8RRL - chains A and C of the 4 polymer chains in the assembly; structure by X-ray diffraction, 2.15 A resolution.

== Chain A ==
Name: 14-3-3 protein sigma
Organism: Homo sapiens
Reference sequence: P31947 (1433S_HUMAN); residues 1-248 here = UniProt positions 1-248
Chain sequence (252 residues; row label = number of the first residue in the row; numbers below 1 keep their minus sign (Gly-3 is residue -3)):
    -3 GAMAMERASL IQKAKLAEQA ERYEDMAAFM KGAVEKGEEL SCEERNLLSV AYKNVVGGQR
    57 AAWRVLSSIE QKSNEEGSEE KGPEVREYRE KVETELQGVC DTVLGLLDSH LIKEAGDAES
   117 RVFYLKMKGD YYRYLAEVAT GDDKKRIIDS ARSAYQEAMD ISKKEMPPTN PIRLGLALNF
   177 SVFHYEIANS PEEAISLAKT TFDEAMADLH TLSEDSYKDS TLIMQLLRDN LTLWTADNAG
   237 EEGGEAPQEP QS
Unresolved in the structure: 73-74, 234-248
Sequence notes: expression tag (-3 to 0)
UniProt features mapped onto this chain:
  - site (Interaction with phosphoserine on interacting protein): Arg56, Arg129
  - modified residue (Phosphoserine): Ser5, Ser74, Ser248

== Chain C ==
Name: Phosphopeptide designed according to the sequence preferences favouring stabilisation by Fusicoccin-A
Chain sequence (11 residues; row label = number of the first residue in the row):
     1 NYRRYKSVGI L
Modified positions: Ser7 (phosphoserine; SEP)

== Interface between chain A and chain C ==
Contacting residue pairs (32):
  Lys49(A) - Gly9(C)  hydrogen bond (side chain-backbone)
  Lys49(A) - Leu11(C)  hydrogen bond (side chain-backbone)
  Arg56(A) - Arg3(C)
  Arg56(A) - Ser7(C)
  Ala57(A) - Asn1(C)
  Arg60(A) - Asn1(C)
  Arg60(A) - Tyr2(C)
  Val61(A) - Asn1(C)
  Val61(A) - Tyr2(C)
  Ser64(A) - Tyr2(C)
  Lys122(A) - Val8(C)
  Arg129(A) - Ser7(C)
  Tyr130(A) - Ser7(C)
  Glu133(A) - Arg3(C)  salt bridge
  Leu174(A) - Lys6(C)
  Leu174(A) - Ser7(C)
  Leu174(A) - Val8(C)
  Asn175(A) - Ser7(C)
  Asn175(A) - Val8(C)  hydrogen bond (side chain-backbone)
  Val178(A) - Lys6(C)
  Tyr181(A) - Tyr5(C)  hydrophobic
  Glu182(A) - Arg3(C)  salt bridge
  Glu182(A) - Tyr5(C)
  Leu218(A) - Leu11(C)  hydrophobic
  Leu222(A) - Lys6(C)
  Leu222(A) - Ser7(C)
  Leu222(A) - Leu11(C)  hydrophobic
  Asn226(A) - Tyr5(C)
  Asn226(A) - Lys6(C)  hydrogen bond (side chain-backbone)
  Leu229(A) - Arg4(C)
  Leu229(A) - Tyr5(C)
  Trp230(A) - Tyr5(C)
Other interface residues (no listed pair), chain A (22 interface residues in all): Gly171, Ile219
Other interface residues (no listed pair), chain C (11 interface residues in all): Ile10

== Overview ==
22 residues of chain A face 11 of chain C across their interface, with 4 hydrogen bonds and 2 salt bridges.
Polar pairs include Glu133(A)-Arg3(C), Glu182(A)-Arg3(C) and Lys49(A)-Gly9(C).
Here chain A is 14-3-3 protein sigma (Homo sapiens) and chain C is Phosphopeptide designed according to the
sequence preferences favouring stabilisation by Fusicoccin-A. Entry 8RRL (14-3-3 sigma complexed with a
phosphopeptide optimized for a Fusicoccin-mediated stabilization of the complex) was determined by X-ray
diffraction, deposited together with 8RRK and 8RRM.
